Entry 6RP9 (X-ray diffraction, 3.12 A resolution); this record covers chains A and B of the 5 polymer chains in the assembly.

== Chain A ==
Molecule: HLA class I histocompatibility antigen, A-2 alpha chain
From: Homo sapiens
Reference sequence: P01892 (1A02_HUMAN); residues 1-276 here correspond to UniProt positions 25-300 (UniProt number = residue number + 24)
Amino-acid sequence (277 residues; numbered 0 to 276; the number before each row is that of its first residue; numbering starts at 0):
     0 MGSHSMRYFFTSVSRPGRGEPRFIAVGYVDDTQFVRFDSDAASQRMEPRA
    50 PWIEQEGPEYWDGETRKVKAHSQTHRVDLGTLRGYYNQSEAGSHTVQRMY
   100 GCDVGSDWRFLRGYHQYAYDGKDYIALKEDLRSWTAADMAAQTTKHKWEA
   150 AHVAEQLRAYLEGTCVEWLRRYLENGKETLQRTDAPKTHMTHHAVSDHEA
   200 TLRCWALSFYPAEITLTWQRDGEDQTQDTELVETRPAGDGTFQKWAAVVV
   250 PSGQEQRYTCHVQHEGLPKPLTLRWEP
Disordered / not traced: 0, 276
Disulfides: Cys101-Cys164, Cys203-Cys259
Construct notes: initiating methionine (0)

== Chain B ==
Molecule: Beta-2-microglobulin
From: Homo sapiens
Reference sequence: P61769 (B2MG_HUMAN); residues 1-99 here correspond to UniProt positions 21-119 (UniProt number = residue number + 20)
Amino-acid sequence (100 residues; row label = number of the first residue in the row; numbering starts at 0):
     0 MIQRTPKIQVYSRHPAENGKSNFLNCYVSGFHPSDIEVDLLKNGERIEKV
    50 EHSDLSFSKDWSFYLLYYTEFTPTEKDEYACRVNHVTLSQPKIVKWDRDM
Disulfides: Cys25-Cys80
Construct notes: initiating methionine (0)
Curated features (UniProtKB/Swiss-Prot):
  - modified residue: Gln2 (Pyrrolidone carboxylic acid)
  - glycosylation: Ile1 (N-linked (Glc) (glycation) isoleucine), Lys19 (N-linked (Glc) (glycation) lysine), Lys41 (N-linked (Glc) (glycation) lysine), Lys48 (N-linked (Glc) (glycation) lysine), Lys58 (N-linked (Glc) (glycation) lysine), Lys91 (N-linked (Glc) (glycation) lysine), Lys94 (N-linked (Glc) (glycation) lysine)

== Chain A / chain B interface ==
Pairs across the interface (57):
  Phe8(A) with Ser55(B); Phe56(B), hydrophobic
  Phe9(A) with Phe56(B)
  Thr10(A) with Phe56(B); Phe62(B)
  Val12(A) with Ser33(B)
  Ile23(A) with Leu54(B), hydrophobic
  Val25(A) with Asp53(B); Leu54(B); Ser55(B)
  Tyr27(A) with Ser55(B); Tyr63(B), hydrogen bond
  Gln32(A) with Asp53(B), hydrogen bond
  Arg35(A) with Asp53(B), salt bridge
  Arg48(A) with Asp53(B), salt bridge
  Gln96(A) with His31(B), hydrogen bond; Phe56(B); Trp60(B), hydrogen bond (side chain-backbone); Phe62(B)
  Arg97(A) with Phe56(B); Trp60(B)
  Gln115(A) with Trp60(B)
  Tyr116(A) with Trp60(B)
  Ala117(A) with Trp60(B), hydrophobic
  Asp119(A) with Met0(B); Ile1(B), hydrogen bond (backbone-backbone); His31(B)
  Gly120(A) with Ile1(B); His31(B), hydrogen bond (backbone-side chain); Trp60(B)
  Lys121(A) with Ile1(B)
  Asp122(A) with Trp60(B), hydrogen bond
  Thr190(A) with Asp98(B), hydrogen bond
  His192(A) with Asp98(B), salt bridge
  Arg202(A) with Asp98(B), salt bridge; Met99(B)
  Trp204(A) with Asp98(B), hydrogen bond; Met99(B)
  Val231(A) with Gln8(B)
  Glu232(A) with Lys6(B), salt bridge; Gln8(B); Tyr26(B); Ser28(B), hydrogen bond
  Arg234(A) with Gln8(B), hydrogen bond; Tyr10(B); Met99(B), hydrogen bond (side chain-backbone)
  Pro235(A) with Tyr10(B), hydrogen bond (backbone-side chain); Tyr26(B); Leu65(B), hydrophobic
  Ala236(A) with Arg12(B), hydrogen bond (backbone-side chain); Asn24(B), hydrogen bond (backbone-side chain)
  Gly237(A) with Arg12(B); Leu65(B)
  Gln242(A) with Tyr10(B); Ser11(B); Arg12(B), hydrogen bond (side chain-backbone)
  Trp244(A) with Met99(B), hydrogen bond (side chain-backbone)
Also at the interface, not in a pair above, chain A (38 interface residues in all): Arg6, His93, Thr94, Met98, Leu206, Thr233, Asp238
Also at the interface, not in a pair above, chain B (27 interface residues in all): His13, Pro14, Pro32, Lys58, Asp59

== Overview ==
38 residues of chain A face 27 of chain B across their interface; the contacts include 17 hydrogen bonds and 5
salt bridges. Polar contacts include Arg35(A)-Asp53(B), Arg48(A)-Asp53(B) and His192(A)-Asp98(B).
Here chain A is HLA class I histocompatibility antigen, A-2 alpha chain and chain B is Beta-2-microglobulin,
both from Homo sapiens. Entry 6RP9 (Crystal structure of the T-cell receptor NYE_S3 bound to HLA
A2*01-SLLMWITQV) was determined by X-ray diffraction (same publication as 6RPA and 6RPB).
